2YPG - chains E and F of the 6 polymer chains in the assembly; structure by X-ray diffraction, 2.85 A resolution.

== Chain E ==
Name: Hemagglutinin HA1 chain
From: Influenza A virus (A/X-31(H3N2))
Reference sequence: P03437 (HEMA_I68A0); residues 1-328 here correspond to UniProt positions 17-344 (UniProt number = residue number + 16)
Sequence (328 residues; numbered 1 to 328; the number before each row is that of its first residue):
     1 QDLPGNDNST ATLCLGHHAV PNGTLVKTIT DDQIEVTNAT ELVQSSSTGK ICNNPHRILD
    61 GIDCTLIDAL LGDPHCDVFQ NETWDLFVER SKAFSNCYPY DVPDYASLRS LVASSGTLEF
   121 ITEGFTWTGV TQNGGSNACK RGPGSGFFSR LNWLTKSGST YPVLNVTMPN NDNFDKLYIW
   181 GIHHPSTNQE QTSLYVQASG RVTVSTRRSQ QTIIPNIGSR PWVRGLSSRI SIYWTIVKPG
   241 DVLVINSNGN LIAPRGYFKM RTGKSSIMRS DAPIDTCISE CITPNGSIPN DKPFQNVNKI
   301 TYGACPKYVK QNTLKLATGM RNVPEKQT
Not modelled in the structure: 1-8, 327-328
Disulfides: C52-C277, C64-C76, C97-C139, C281-C305
Glycans and other covalent adducts: N-acetylglucosamine (NAG) linked to N81, N285; glycan linked to N165
Ligand contacts:
  - citrate anion (FLC), molecule 1: D31, I34, R321
  - citrate anion (FLC), molecule 2: T40, E41, Q44, S45, K292
  - citrate anion (FLC), molecule 3: D77, Q80, R141, S149, R150, R255
Swiss-Prot annotation at these positions:
  - glycosylation (N-linked (GlcNAc...) asparagine): N8, N22, N38, N81, N165, N285
What the authors report for this chain:
  - binding site for beta-D-galactopyranose: L226
  - binding site for N-acetyl-alpha-neuraminic acid: S136, H183, E190

== Chain F ==
Name: Hemagglutinin HA2 chain
From: Influenza A virus (A/X-31(H3N2))
Notes: fragment: ha2 of bromelain released ectodomain, residues 346-520
Reference sequence: P03437 (HEMA_I68A0); residues 1-175 here correspond to UniProt positions 346-520 (UniProt number = residue number + 345)
Sequence (175 residues; each row starts with the number of its first residue):
     1 GLFGAIAGFI ENGWEGMIDG WYGFRHQNSE GTGQAADLKS TQAAIDQING KLNRVIEKTN
    61 EKFHQIEKEF SEVEGRIQDL EKYVEDTKID LWSYNAELLV ALENQHTIDL TDSEMNKLFE
   121 KTRRQLRENA EEMGNGCFKI YHKCDNACIE SIRNGTYDHD VYRDEALNNR FQIKG
Not modelled in the structure: 174-175
Disulfides: C144-C148
Glycans and other covalent adducts: N-acetylglucosamine (NAG) linked to N154
Ligand contacts:
  - citrate anion (FLC), molecule 1: A43, D46, Q47
  - citrate anion (FLC), molecule 2: R54, V55, L99, E103
  - citrate anion (FLC), molecule 3: Y94, E97, L98
Swiss-Prot annotation at these positions:
  - glycosylation: N154 (N-linked (GlcNAc...) asparagine)

== Chain E / chain F interface ==
Cross-chain cystine bridges: C14(E)-C137(F)
Pairs across the interface (137):
  S9(E) with Y141(F); H142(F); K143(F), hydrogen bond (backbone-backbone); N169(F)
  T10(E) with I140(F); H142(F)
  A11(E) with Q27(F); F138(F); K139(F); I140(F), hydrogen bond (backbone-backbone)
  T12(E) with H26(F); Q27(F), hydrogen bond (backbone-backbone); F138(F)
  L13(E) with F24(F), hydrophobic; R25(F); H26(F); G136(F); C137(F); F138(F), hydrogen bond (backbone-backbone); I140(F), hydrophobic; I152(F), hydrophobic
  C14(E) with W14(F); G23(F); F24(F); R25(F), hydrogen bond (backbone-backbone); G136(F); C137(F), disulfide
  L15(E) with I10(F); W14(F); G23(F); F24(F), hydrophobic; L118(F), hydrophobic; T122(F); G136(F), hydrogen bond (backbone-backbone); F138(F), hydrophobic
  G16(E) with W14(F); Y22(F); G23(F), hydrogen bond (backbone-backbone); M115(F)
  H17(E) with I6(F); I10(F); N12(F); G13(F); W14(F), hydrogen bond (backbone-backbone); M17(F); W21(F); Y22(F); M115(F)
  H18(E) with W14(F); M17(F); G20(F); W21(F), hydrogen bond (backbone-backbone)
  A19(E) with G13(F); W14(F), hydrogen bond (backbone-backbone); E15(F)
  P21(E) with E15(F)
  V26(E) with N104(F)
  K27(E) with E97(F), salt bridge; V100(F); A101(F); N104(F), hydrogen bond (backbone-side chain)
  T28(E) with A101(F); N104(F); Q105(F), hydrogen bond; I108(F)
  I29(E) with A101(F); L102(F), hydrophobic; Q105(F), hydrogen bond (backbone-side chain)
  T30(E) with Q105(F), hydrogen bond (backbone-side chain)
  T40(E) with L52(F)
  L42(E) with V55(F), hydrophobic; V100(F), hydrophobic
  R109(E) with E67(F), salt bridge
  S110(E) with H64(F), hydrogen bond
  S114(E) with H64(F)
  K264(E) with F63(F)
  S265(E) with H64(F)
  S266(E) with H64(F), hydrogen bond
  R269(E) with E67(F), salt bridge
  D291(E) with I56(F); E57(F), hydrogen bond (backbone-backbone)
  P293(E) with V55(F)
  F294(E) with A96(F), hydrophobic
  K299(E) with K68(F), hydrogen bond (backbone-side chain); E85(F); I89(F)
  T301(E) with Q65(F), hydrogen bond (backbone-side chain)
  Y302(E) with K62(F); F63(F)
  G303(E) with N60(F); E61(F); K62(F), hydrogen bond (backbone-backbone)
  A304(E) with T59(F); N60(F); E61(F)
  C305(E) with T59(F), hydrogen bond (backbone-side chain); N60(F), hydrogen bond (backbone-backbone)
  K307(E) with N60(F); W92(F)
  Y308(E) with I89(F), hydrophobic
  V309(E) with W92(F); S93(F)
  K310(E) with D86(F), salt bridge; I89(F); D90(F), salt bridge; S93(F), hydrogen bond (backbone-side chain)
  Q311(E) with S93(F), hydrogen bond (side chain-backbone); E97(F), hydrogen bond
  L314(E) with A96(F), hydrophobic; E97(F)
  K315(E) with V100(F); N104(F), hydrogen bond (backbone-side chain)
  L316(E) with L52(F), hydrophobic; E103(F); N104(F)
  A317(E) with N104(F), hydrogen bond (backbone-side chain); T107(F)
  T318(E) with W21(F); I48(F)
  G319(E) with W21(F); T107(F)
  M320(E) with I6(F), hydrophobic; W21(F); Y22(F); T111(F)
  R321(E) with I6(F)
  V323(E) with A7(F), hydrophobic; E11(F); N12(F); G13(F), hydrogen bond (backbone-backbone)
  P324(E) with N12(F); E15(F)
  E325(E) with N12(F); G13(F); W14(F); E15(F); R25(F), salt bridge
Interface residues without a listed pair, chain E (61 interface residues in all): V20, I34, V36, H56, A113, I267, E280, N290, I300, P306
Interface residues without a listed pair, chain F (68 interface residues in all): N28, E69, L99, F119, C144, I149, E165

== Summary ==
The interface between chain E and chain F involves 61 residues on one side and 68 on the other; the contacts
include 1 disulfide bond, 28 hydrogen bonds and 6 salt bridges. Polar contacts include K27(E)-E97(F),
R109(E)-E67(F) and R269(E)-E67(F). The paper reports a binding site for N-acetyl-alpha-neuraminic acid at
S136(E), H183(E) and E190(E); a binding site for beta-D-galactopyranose at L226(E).
Chain E is Hemagglutinin HA1 chain and chain F is Hemagglutinin HA2 chain, both from Influenza A virus
(A/X-31(H3N2)); the structure, Haemagglutinin of 1968 Human H3N2 Virus in Complex with Human Receptor Analogue
LSTc, was determined by X-ray diffraction.
